3N7B - chains B and C of the 4 polymer chains in the assembly; structure by X-ray diffraction, 2.65 A resolution.

== Chain B ==
Molecule: SgraIR restriction enzyme
Source organism: Streptomyces griseus
Notes: EC 3.1.21.4
Reference sequence: Q9F6L0 (Q9F6L0_STRGR); numbering as in UniProt (aligned over 2-339)
Sequence (338 residues; each row starts with the number of its first residue):
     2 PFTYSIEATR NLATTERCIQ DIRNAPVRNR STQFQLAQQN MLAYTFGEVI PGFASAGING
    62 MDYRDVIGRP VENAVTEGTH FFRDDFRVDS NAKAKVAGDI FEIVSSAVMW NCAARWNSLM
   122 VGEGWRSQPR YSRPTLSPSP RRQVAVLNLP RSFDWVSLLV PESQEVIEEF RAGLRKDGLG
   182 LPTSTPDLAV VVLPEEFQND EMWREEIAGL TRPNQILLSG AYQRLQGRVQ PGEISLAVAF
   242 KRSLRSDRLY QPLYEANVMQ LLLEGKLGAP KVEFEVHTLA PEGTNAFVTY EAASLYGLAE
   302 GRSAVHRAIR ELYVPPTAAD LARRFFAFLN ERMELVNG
Unresolved in the structure: 177-178, 303-305
Differences from the reference sequence: engineered mutation Asp63 (Asn in Q9F6L0)
Metal / ion sites: Ca2+ site 1: Asp90 (shared with 1 residue of chain A); Ca2+ site 2: Asp188, Phe241 (shared with DC8(C) of chain C; 1 residue of chain D)
Reported in the primary citation:
  - Ca2+ coordination: Asp90
  - specificity-determining residues: Lys96 (citing earlier work)

== Chain C ==
Molecule: 16-nt DNA strand
Sequence (16 nucleotides; row label = number of the first residue in the row):
     2 AGTCCACCGG GGGACT
Metal / ion sites: Ca2+ site 1: DC8 (shared with 2 residues of chain A; 1 residue of chain D)

== Chain B / chain C interface ==
Pairs across the interface - 56 pairs, chain B then chain C:
  Arg29(B) - DG3(C)  phosphate contact
  Arg31(B) - DG12(C)  base contact
  Arg31(B) - DG13(C)  hydrogen bond to the base
  Thr33(B) - DG12(C)  hydrogen bond to the phosphate
  Thr33(B) - DG13(C)  phosphate contact
  Gln36(B) - DG13(C)  hydrogen bond to the phosphate
  Leu37(B) - DG13(C)  hydrogen bond to the phosphate
  Ala38(B) - DG14(C)  phosphate contact
  Gln39(B) - DG13(C)  phosphate contact
  Gln39(B) - DG14(C)  hydrogen bond to the phosphate
  Gln40(B) - DG14(C)  hydrogen bond to the phosphate
  Gln40(B) - DA15(C)  hydrogen bond to the phosphate
  Asp90(B) - DG11(C)  phosphate contact
  Asp90(B) - DG12(C)  phosphate contact
  Ser91(B) - DG11(C)  sugar contact
  Asn92(B) - DG10(C)  hydrogen bond to the base
  Asn92(B) - DG11(C)  hydrogen bond to the base
  Ala93(B) - DG12(C)  phosphate contact
  Ala95(B) - DC8(C)  sugar contact
  Ala95(B) - DC9(C)  sugar contact
  Ala95(B) - DG10(C)  sugar contact
  Lys96(B) - DC8(C)  base contact
  Lys96(B) - DG11(C)  base contact
  Lys96(B) - DG12(C)  base contact
  Lys96(B) - DG13(C)  hydrogen bond to the sugar
  Val97(B) - DG13(C)  sugar contact
  Gly99(B) - DC8(C)  phosphate contact
  Gly99(B) - DC9(C)  sugar contact
  Asp100(B) - DC8(C)  sugar contact
  Arg152(B) - DC6(C)  hydrogen bond to the base
  Arg152(B) - DA7(C)  hydrogen bond to the sugar
  Arg152(B) - DC8(C)  hydrogen bond to the sugar
  Arg152(B) - DG13(C)  base contact
  Ser153(B) - DC6(C)  hydrogen bond to the phosphate
  Ser153(B) - DA7(C)  hydrogen bond to the phosphate
  Asp188(B) - DC8(C)  phosphate contact
  Phe241(B) - DC9(C)  phosphate contact
  Lys242(B) - DC9(C)  phosphate contact
  Arg243(B) - DC9(C)  hydrogen bond to the phosphate
  Arg243(B) - DG10(C)  salt bridge to the phosphate
  Ser244(B) - DC9(C)  phosphate contact
  Ser244(B) - DG10(C)  hydrogen bond to the phosphate
  Arg246(B) - DA7(C)  base contact
  Arg246(B) - DC8(C)  base contact
  Arg246(B) - DG10(C)  base contact
  Arg246(B) - DG11(C)  hydrogen bond to the base
  Arg246(B) - DG12(C)  base contact
  Ser247(B) - DC6(C)  sugar contact
  Ser247(B) - DA7(C)  hydrogen bond to the phosphate
  Asp248(B) - DA7(C)  sugar contact
  Asp248(B) - DC8(C)  hydrogen bond to the base
  Asp248(B) - DC9(C)  hydrogen bond to the base
  Arg249(B) - DC9(C)  sugar contact
  Arg249(B) - DG10(C)  hydrogen bond to the base
  Gly284(B) - DC6(C)  phosphate contact
  Asn286(B) - DC6(C)  phosphate contact
Other interface residues (no listed pair), chain B (38 interface residues in all): Ser32, Phe35, Ala98, Glu103, Phe154, Ser185, Thr186, Arg213
Other interface residues (no listed pair), chain C (12 interface residues in all): DC5

== Summary ==
The interface between chain B and chain C involves 38 residues on one side and 12 on the other, with 22
hydrogen bonds and 1 salt bridge. Polar pairs include Arg31(B)-DG13(C), Asn92(B)-DG10(C) and Asn92(B)-DG11(C).
Asp188(B), Phe241(B) and DC8(C) coordinate Ca2+ site 1. The paper reports Ca2+ coordination by Asp90(B); the
specificity determinant Lys96(B).
Here chain B is SgraIR restriction enzyme (Streptomyces griseus) and chain C is a 16-nt DNA strand. Entry 3N7B
(SgrAI bound to secondary site DNA and Ca(II)) was determined by X-ray diffraction (same publication as 3MQY
and 3N78).
